7BRI - chains A and B of the 3 polymer chains in the assembly; structure by X-ray diffraction, 2.45 A resolution.

# Chain A (and B)
Protein: Atrial natriuretic peptide receptor 1
Source organism: Rattus norvegicus
Notes: EC 4.6.1.2; chain B of this document is another copy of the same molecule, construct and numbering; everything in this record applies to it too
Reference sequence: P18910 (ANPRA_RAT); residues 1-435 here correspond to UniProt positions 29-463 (UniProt number = residue number + 28)
Sequence (435 residues; row label = number of the first residue in the row):
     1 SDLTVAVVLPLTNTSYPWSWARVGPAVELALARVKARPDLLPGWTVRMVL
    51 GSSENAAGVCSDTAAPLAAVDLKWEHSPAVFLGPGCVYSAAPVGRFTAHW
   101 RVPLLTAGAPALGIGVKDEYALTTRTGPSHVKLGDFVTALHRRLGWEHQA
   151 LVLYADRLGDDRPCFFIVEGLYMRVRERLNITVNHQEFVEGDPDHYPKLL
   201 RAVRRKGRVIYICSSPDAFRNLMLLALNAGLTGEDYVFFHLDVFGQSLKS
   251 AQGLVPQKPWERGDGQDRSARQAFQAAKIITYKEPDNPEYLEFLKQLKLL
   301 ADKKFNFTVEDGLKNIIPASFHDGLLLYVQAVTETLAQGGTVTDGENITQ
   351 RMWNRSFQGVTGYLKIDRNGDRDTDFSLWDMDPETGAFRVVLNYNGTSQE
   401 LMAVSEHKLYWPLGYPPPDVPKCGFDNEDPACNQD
Disordered / not traced: 427-435
Cystine bridges: C60-C86, C164-C213
Covalently attached groups: glycan linked to N13; N-acetylglucosamine (NAG) linked to N395

# Interface between chain A and chain B
Residue-residue contacts - 13 pairs, chain A then chain B:
  D62(A) with R95(B), salt bridge
  T63(A) with R95(B); F96(B)
  L67(A) with F96(B), hydrophobic; H99(B)
  V70(A) with V70(B), hydrophobic
  D71(A) with W74(B)
  W74(A) with W74(B), hydrophobic
  R95(A) with D62(B), salt bridge; T63(B)
  F96(A) with T63(B); L67(B), hydrophobic
  H99(A) with L67(B)
Also at the interface, not in a pair above, chain A (11 interface residues in all): P66, W100
Also at the interface, not in a pair above, chain B (10 interface residues in all): P66, D71

# In short
The interface between chain A and chain B involves 11 residues on one side and 10 on the other; the contacts
include 2 salt bridges. Its one salt-bridged contact is D62(A)-R95(B). N-acetylglucosamine is covalently
linked to N395(A).
Both chains are Atrial natriuretic peptide receptor 1 (Rattus norvegicus). Entry 7BRI (Atrial Natriuretic
Peptide Receptor complexed with Dendroaspis Natriuretic Peptide) was determined by X-ray diffraction.
